PDB entry 6PD4 | X-ray diffraction, 2.20 A resolution | chain A

# Chain A
Name: Attachment glycoprotein
From: Hendra henipavirus
UniProtKB: F4YH71 (F4YH71_9MONO); residues 171-604 here = UniProt positions 171-604
Sequence (441 residues; each row starts with the number of its first residue):
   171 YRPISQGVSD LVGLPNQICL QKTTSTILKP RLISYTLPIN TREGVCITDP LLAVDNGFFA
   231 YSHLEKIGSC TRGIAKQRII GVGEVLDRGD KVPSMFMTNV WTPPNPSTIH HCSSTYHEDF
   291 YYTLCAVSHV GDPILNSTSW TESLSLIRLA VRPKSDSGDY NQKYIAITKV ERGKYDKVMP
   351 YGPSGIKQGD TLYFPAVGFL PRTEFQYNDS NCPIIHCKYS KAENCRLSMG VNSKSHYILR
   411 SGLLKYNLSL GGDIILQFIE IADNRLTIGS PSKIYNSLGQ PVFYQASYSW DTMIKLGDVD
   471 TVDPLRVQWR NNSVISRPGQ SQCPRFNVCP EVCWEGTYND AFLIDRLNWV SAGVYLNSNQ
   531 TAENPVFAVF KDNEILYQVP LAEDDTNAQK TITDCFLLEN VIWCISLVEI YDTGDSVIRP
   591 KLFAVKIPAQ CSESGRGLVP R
Disordered / not traced: 171-175
Differences from the reference sequence: expression tag (605-611)
Disulfide bonds: Cys189-Cys601, Cys216-Cys240, Cys282-Cys295, Cys382-Cys395, Cys387-Cys499, Cys493-Cys503, Cys565-Cys574
Covalently attached groups: N-acetylglucosamine (NAG) linked to Asn306, Asn417, Asn481; glycan linked to Asn529
From the paper describing this entry:
  - post-translational modification sites: Asn306, Asn378, Asn417, Asn481, Asn529
  - mutagenesis - Q490A, E501A, W504A, E505A, G506A, Y581A: decreased binding to ephrin-B3
  - mutagenesis - E501A, Q559A: unchanged binding to HeV-F
  - mutagenesis - I588A: increased binding to HeV-F
  - mutagenesis - N402A, E533A: decreased expression in response to pseudotyped virus preparations

# Overview
N-acetylglucosamine is covalently linked to Asn306, Asn417 and Asn481. The paper reports that Q490A, E501A and
W504A, among others, reduce binding to ephrin-B3; modification sites Asn306, Asn378 and Asn417 among others;
10 substitutions were tested in all.
Chain A is Attachment glycoprotein (Hendra henipavirus); the structure, Crystal Structure of Hendra Virus
Attachment G Glycoprotein, was determined by X-ray diffraction together with 6PDL from the same study.
